PDB entry 3UGX | X-ray diffraction, 2.65 A resolution | chain A

Chain A:
Protein: S-arrestin
Organism: Bos taurus
UniProt: P08168 (ARRS_BOVIN); residues 1-404 here = UniProt positions 1-404
Sequence (414 residues; numbered -9 to 404; the number before each row is that of its first residue; numbers below 1 keep their minus sign (Ala-9 is residue -9)):
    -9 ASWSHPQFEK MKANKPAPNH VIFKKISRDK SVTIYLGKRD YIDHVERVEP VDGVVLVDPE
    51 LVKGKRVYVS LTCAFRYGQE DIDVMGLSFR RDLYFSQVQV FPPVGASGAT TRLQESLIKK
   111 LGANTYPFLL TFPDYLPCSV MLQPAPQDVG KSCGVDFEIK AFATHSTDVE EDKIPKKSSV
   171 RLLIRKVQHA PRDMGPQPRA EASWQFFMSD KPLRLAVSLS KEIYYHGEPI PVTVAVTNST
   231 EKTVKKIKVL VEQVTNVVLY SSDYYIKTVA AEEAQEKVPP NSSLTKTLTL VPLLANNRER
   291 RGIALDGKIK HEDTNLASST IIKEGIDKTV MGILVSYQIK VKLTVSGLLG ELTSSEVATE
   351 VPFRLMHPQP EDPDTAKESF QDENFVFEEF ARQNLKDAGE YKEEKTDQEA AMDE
Not modelled in the structure: -9 to 8, 363-371, 387-404
Construct notes: expression tag (-9 to 0)
Residues lining bound ligands:
  - pentanedial (PTD), molecule 1: Lys14, Tyr25, Leu111, Phe377
  - pentanedial (PTD), molecule 2: Asp19, Leu51, Lys55, His155, Lys167, Ser168
  - pentanedial (PTD), molecule 3: Tyr58, Phe85, Gln87, Phe152, Thr154, Ile164
  - pentanedial (PTD), molecule 4: Leu83, Tyr125, Ile316, Val320
  - pentanedial (PTD), molecule 5: Pro127, Cys128, Val130, Gln178, Ser308, Ser309, Thr310, Ile311, Met321, Ile323
  - pentanedial (PTD), molecule 6: Asn246, Val248, Lys318, Leu324
  - pentanedial (PTD), molecule 7: Val247, Val248, Leu249, Tyr250, Ser251, Ser252
  - pentanedial (PTD), molecule 8: Thr258, Val259, Ala260, Ala261, Asn286, Asn287

Overview:
Ligands of chain A: 8 copies of pentanedial.
Chain A is S-arrestin (Bos taurus); the structure, Crystal Structure of Visual Arrestin, was determined by
X-ray diffraction, deposited together with 3UGU.
